Entry 3NHG (X-ray diffraction, 2.50 A resolution); this record covers chains A and P of the 3 polymer chains in the assembly.

== Chain A ==
Molecule: DNA polymerase
Source organism: Enterobacteria phage RB69
Notes: EC 2.7.7.7
UniProtKB: Q38087 (DPOL_BPR69); residues 1-903 here = UniProt positions 1-903
Chain sequence (903 residues; numbered 1 to 903; the number before each row is that of its first residue):
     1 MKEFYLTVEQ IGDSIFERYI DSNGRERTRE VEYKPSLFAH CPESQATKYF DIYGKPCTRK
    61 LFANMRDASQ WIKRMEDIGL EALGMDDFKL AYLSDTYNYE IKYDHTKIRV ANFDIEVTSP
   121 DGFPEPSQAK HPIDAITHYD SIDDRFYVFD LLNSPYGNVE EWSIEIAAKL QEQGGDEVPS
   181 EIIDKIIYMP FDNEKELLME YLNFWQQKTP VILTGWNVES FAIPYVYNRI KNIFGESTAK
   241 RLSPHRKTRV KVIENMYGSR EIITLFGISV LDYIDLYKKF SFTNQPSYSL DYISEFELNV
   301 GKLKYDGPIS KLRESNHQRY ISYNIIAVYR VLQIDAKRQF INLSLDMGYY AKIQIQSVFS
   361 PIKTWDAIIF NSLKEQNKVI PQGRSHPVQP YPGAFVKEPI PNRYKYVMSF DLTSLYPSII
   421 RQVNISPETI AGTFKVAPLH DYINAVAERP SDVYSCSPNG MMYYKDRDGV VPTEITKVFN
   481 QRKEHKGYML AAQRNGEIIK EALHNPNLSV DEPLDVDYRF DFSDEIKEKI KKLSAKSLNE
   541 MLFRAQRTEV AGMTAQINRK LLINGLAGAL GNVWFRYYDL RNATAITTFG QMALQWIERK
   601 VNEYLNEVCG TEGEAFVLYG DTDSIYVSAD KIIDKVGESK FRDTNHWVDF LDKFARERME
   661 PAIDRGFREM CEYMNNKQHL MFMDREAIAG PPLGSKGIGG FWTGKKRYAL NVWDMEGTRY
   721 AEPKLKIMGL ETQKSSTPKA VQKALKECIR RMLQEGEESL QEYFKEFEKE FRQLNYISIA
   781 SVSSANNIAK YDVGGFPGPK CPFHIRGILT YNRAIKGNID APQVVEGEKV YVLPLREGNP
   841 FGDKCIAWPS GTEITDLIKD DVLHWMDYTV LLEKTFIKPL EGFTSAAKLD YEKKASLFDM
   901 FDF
Construct notes: engineered mutation Ala-222 (Asp in Q38087), Ala-327 (Asp in Q38087), Gly-565 (Ser in Q38087), Ala-567 (Tyr in Q38087)
Metal / ion sites: Ca2+ site 1 near Glu-116 (its only coordinating residue here); Ca2+ site 2: Asp-411, Asp-623 (together with dTTP); Ca2+ site 3: Asp-411, Leu-412, Asp-623 (together with dTTP); Ca2+ site 4: Asp-411 (together with dTTP); Ca2+ site 5: Asn-505, Asn-507, Lys-531; Ca2+ site 6: Glu-660, Asp-684
Small-molecule neighbours: dTTP (TTP): Asp-411, Leu-412, Thr-413, Ser-414, Leu-415, Tyr-416, Pro-417, Arg-482, Lys-486, Lys-560, Asn-564, Thr-622, Asp-623
UniProt features mapped onto this chain:
  - region: Thr-248 to Thr-264 (Beta hairpin), Lys-705 to Tyr-708 (Binding of DNA in B-conformation), Leu-897 to Phe-903 (Interaction with the polymerase clamp)
  - binding site (Mg(2+)): Asp-114, Glu-116, Asp-411, Leu-412, Asp-623
  - binding site (substrate): Ser-414 to Tyr-416, Arg-482, Lys-560
  - site: Asp-621 (Optimization of metal coordination by the polymerase active site), Lys-706 (Optimization of metal coordination by the polymerase active site), Asp-714 (Essential for viral replication)
  - mutagenesis: Leu-415 (L415A/G: Decreases base selectivity by several hundred fold; L415G/F: Increased misinsertion, increased mismatch extension and inefficient proofreading; L415M: No effect on base selectivity), Leu-561 (L561A: No effect on the ability to recognize damaged DNA. Increase in probability of nucleotide incorporation), Asp-621 (D621A: Drastic decrease in the efficiency of incorporation of dGMP), Lys-706 (K706A: Almost complete loss of polymerase activity), Asp-714 (D714A: Complete loss of viral replication)

== Chain P ==
Molecule: 13-nt DNA strand
Sequence (13 nucleotides; numbered 103 to 115; the number before each row is that of its first residue):
   103 GCGGACTGCT TAC
Modified residues: DOC (2',3'-dideoxycytidine-5'-monophosphate) at position 115

== Chain A / chain P interface ==
Contacting residue pairs - 25 pairs, chain A then chain P:
  Asn-284(A) with DT113(P), hydrogen bond to the phosphate
  Asp-621(A) with DOC_115(P), sugar contact
  Thr-622(A) with DOC_115(P), sugar contact
  Lys-706(A) with DA114(P), hydrogen bond to the base
  Tyr-708(A) with DOC_115(P), hydrogen bond to the phosphate
  Met-728(A) with DA114(P), phosphate contact; DOC_115(P), phosphate contact
  Gly-729(A) with DA114(P), hydrogen bond to the phosphate
  Gln-733(A) with DT113(P), phosphate contact; DA114(P), phosphate contact
  Lys-734(A) with DT112(P), sugar contact; DT113(P), sugar contact
  Ser-735(A) with DT112(P), phosphate contact; DT113(P), hydrogen bond to the phosphate
  Ser-783(A) with DC111(P), sugar contact; DT112(P), phosphate contact
  Ser-784(A) with DC111(P), phosphate contact; DT112(P), hydrogen bond to the phosphate
  Asn-786(A) with DC111(P), hydrogen bond to the phosphate
  Lys-790(A) with DG110(P), salt bridge to the phosphate
  Tyr-791(A) with DT109(P), hydrogen bond to the phosphate; DG110(P), hydrogen bond to the phosphate
  His-804(A) with DG110(P), phosphate contact; DC111(P), salt bridge to the phosphate
  Lys-829(A) with DT112(P), phosphate contact
Also at the interface, not in a pair above, chain A (24 interface residues in all): Tyr-257, Asp-623, Tyr-626, Ile-727, Ser-736, Ala-785, Pro-802

== Summary ==
24 residues of chain A face 7 of chain P across their interface, with 9 hydrogen bonds and 2 salt bridges.
Polar contacts include Lys-706(A)/DA114(P), Asn-284(A)/DT113(P) and Tyr-708(A)/DOC_115(P). Ligands of chain A:
dTTP.
Here chain A is DNA polymerase (Enterobacteria phage RB69) and chain P is a 13-nt DNA strand. Entry 3NHG (RB69
DNA Polymerase (S565G/Y567A) Ternary Complex with dTTP Opposite dG) was determined by X-ray diffraction (same
publication as 3NDK, 3NE6 and 3NGI).
